Entry 6HTU (X-ray diffraction, 2.89 A resolution); this record covers chains F and A of the 5 polymer chains in the assembly.

# Chain F
Molecule: 19-nt RNA strand
Sequence (19 nucleotides; row label = number of the first residue in the row):
   194 GAGGCAGUUU CUGGUACUC

# Chain A
Molecule: Double-stranded RNA-binding protein Staufen homolog 1
From: Homo sapiens
Reference sequence: O95793 (STAU1_HUMAN); residue numbers follow UniProt; this construct covers 182-360
Chain sequence (182 residues; numbered 179 to 360; the number before each row is that of its first residue):
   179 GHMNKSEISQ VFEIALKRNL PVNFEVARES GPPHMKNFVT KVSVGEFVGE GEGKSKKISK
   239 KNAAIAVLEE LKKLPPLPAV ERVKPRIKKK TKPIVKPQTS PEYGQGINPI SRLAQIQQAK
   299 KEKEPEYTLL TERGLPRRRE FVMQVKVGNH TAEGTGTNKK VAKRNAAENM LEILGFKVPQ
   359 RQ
Not modelled in the structure: 179, 256-360
Sequence notes: expression tag (179-181); conflict Arg-359 (Ala in O95793)
Curated features (UniProtKB/Swiss-Prot):
  - modified residue: Ser-278 (Phosphoserine)
Reported in the primary citation:
  - binding site for the 19-nt RNA strand: Ser-187, Pro-211, His-212, Lys-214, Lys-234, Lys-235, Lys-238, Gln-293
  - binding site for the 19-nt RNA strand (chain F): Ser-187
  - mutagenesis - S187A/P211A/Q293A, H212A/K214A/K234E/K235A/K238A, R315A/R317A/K337E/K338A/K341A (4.5-fold): decreased binding to the 19-nt RNA strand
  - mutagenesis - S187A/P211A/Q293A (1.5-fold): decreased binding to dsAU
  - mutagenesis - N197A/R342A: unchanged binding to the 19-nt RNA strand
  - specificity-determining residues: Ser-187

# Interface between chain F and chain A
Pairs across the interface (12; chain F residue first):
  G200(F) with Ile-186(A), phosphate contact; Ser-187(A), hydrogen bond to the sugar; Phe-190(A), sugar contact
  U201(F) with Ser-184(A), sugar contact; Ile-186(A), phosphate contact; Ser-187(A), sugar contact; Lys-238(A), salt bridge to the phosphate
  U203(F) with Lys-235(A), salt bridge to the phosphate
  C210(F) with Pro-211(A), base contact
  U211(F) with Pro-211(A), sugar contact; His-212(A), hydrogen bond to the sugar
  C212(F) with His-212(A), hydrogen bond to the sugar
Also at the interface, not in a pair above, chain F (7 interface residues in all): U202
Also at the interface, not in a pair above, chain A (9 interface residues in all): Met-181
The authors on this interface:
  - residue pairs: G200(F)/Ser-187(A) (water-mediated contact)

# Overview
7 residues of chain F and 9 residues of chain A are in contact; the contacts include 3 hydrogen bonds and 2
salt bridges. Among the polar pairs are G200(F)/Ser-187(A), U211(F)/His-212(A) and C212(F)/His-212(A). The
authors report a water-mediated contact between G200(F) and Ser-187(A). From the paper: a binding site for the
19-nt RNA strand at Ser-187(A), Pro-211(A) and His-212(A) among others; S187A/P211A/Q293A,
H212A/K214A/K234E/K235A/K238A and R315A/R317A/K337E/K338A/K341A of chain A reduce binding to the 19-nt RNA
strand.
Here chain F is a 19-nt RNA strand and chain A is Double-stranded RNA-binding protein Staufen homolog 1 (Homo
sapiens). Entry 6HTU (Structure of hStau1 dsRBD3-4 in complex with ARF1 RNA) was determined by X-ray
diffraction together with 6HU6 from the same study.
